Entry 4U5F (X-ray diffraction, 3.70 A resolution); this record covers chains A and E of the 6 polymer chains in the assembly.

Chain A:
Protein: Glutamate receptor 2
Organism: Rattus norvegicus
UniProtKB: P19491 (GRIA2_RAT); aligned to UniProt positions 25-838 over residues 6-824 (the alignment contains insertions or deletions, so no single offset holds)
Chain sequence (814 residues; each row starts with the number of its first residue; note: 5 numbers in that range are skipped by the numbering (no residue carries them; nothing is unmodelled there)):
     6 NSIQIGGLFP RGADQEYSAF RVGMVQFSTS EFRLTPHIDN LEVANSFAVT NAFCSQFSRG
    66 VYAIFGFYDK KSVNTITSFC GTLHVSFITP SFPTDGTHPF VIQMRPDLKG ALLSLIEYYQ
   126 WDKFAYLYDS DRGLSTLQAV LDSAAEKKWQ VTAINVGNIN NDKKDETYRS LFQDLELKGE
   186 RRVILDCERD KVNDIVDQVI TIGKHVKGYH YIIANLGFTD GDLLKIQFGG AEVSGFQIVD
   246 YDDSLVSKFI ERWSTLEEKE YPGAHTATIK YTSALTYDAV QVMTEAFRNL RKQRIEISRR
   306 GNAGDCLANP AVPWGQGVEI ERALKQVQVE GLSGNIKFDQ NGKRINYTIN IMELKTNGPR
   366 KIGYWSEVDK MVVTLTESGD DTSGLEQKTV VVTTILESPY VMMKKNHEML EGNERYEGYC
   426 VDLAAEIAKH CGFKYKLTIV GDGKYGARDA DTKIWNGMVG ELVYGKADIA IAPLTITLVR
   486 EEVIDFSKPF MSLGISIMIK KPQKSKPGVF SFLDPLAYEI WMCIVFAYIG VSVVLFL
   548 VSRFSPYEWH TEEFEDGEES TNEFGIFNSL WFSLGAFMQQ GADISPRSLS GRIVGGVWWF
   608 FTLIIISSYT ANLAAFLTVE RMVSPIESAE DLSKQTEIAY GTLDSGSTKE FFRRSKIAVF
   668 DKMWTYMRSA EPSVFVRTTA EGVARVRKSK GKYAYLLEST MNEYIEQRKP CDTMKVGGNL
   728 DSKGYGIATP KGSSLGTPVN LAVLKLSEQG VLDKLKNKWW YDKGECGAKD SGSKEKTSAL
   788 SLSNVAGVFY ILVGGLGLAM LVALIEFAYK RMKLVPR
Not modelled in the structure: 383-390, 548-596, 776-787, 815-824
Differences from the reference sequence: engineered mutation Gly184 (Lys203 in P19491), Glu237 (Asn256 in P19491), Asp385 (Asn406 in P19491), Gln392 (Asn413 in P19491), Glu565 (Ser586 in P19491), Ala589 (Cys610 in P19491), Ala815 (Cys836 in P19491), Arg818 (Ser839 in P19491), Met819 (Arg840 in P19491), Lys820 (Ala841 in P19491), Leu821 (Glu842 in P19491), Val822 (Ala843 in P19491), Pro823 (Lys844 in P19491)
UniProt features mapped onto this chain:
  - binding site (L-glutamate): Thr482
  - glycosylation: Asn351 (N-linked (GlcNAc...) asparagine)
Cystine bridges: Cys59-Cys311, Cys718-Cys773
Covalent attachments: N-acetylglucosamine (NAG) linked to Asn351
Ligand contacts:
  - FWF (N,N'-[biphenyl-4,4'-diyldi(2R)propane-2,1-diyl]dipropane-2-sulfonamide): Ile481, Lys493, Pro494, Phe495, Met496, Ser497, Ser729, Lys730, Gly731, Val750, Leu751, Ser754
  - 3-(carboxymethyl)-4-isopropenylproline (KAI): Glu402, Tyr450, Pro478, Leu479, Thr480, Arg485, Leu650, Ser652, Gly653, Ser654, Thr655, Glu705, Met708, Tyr732
Reported in the primary citation:
  - mutagenesis - I633A, I633E: decreased signaling
  - mutagenesis - I633A, I633E: unchanged expression

Chain E:
Protein: Con-ikot-ikot
Organism: Conus striatus
UniProtKB: P0CB20 (CONII_CONST); residues 1-86 here correspond to UniProt positions 38-123 (UniProt number = residue number + 37)
Chain sequence (90 residues; row label = number of the first residue in the row; numbers below 1 keep their minus sign (Gly-3 is residue -3)):
    -3 GPGSSGPADC CRMKECCTDR VNECLQRYSG REDKFVSFCY QEATVTCGSF NEIVGCCYGY
    57 QMCMIRVVKP NSLSGAHEAC KTVSCGNPCA
Not modelled in the structure: -3 to 1
Differences from the reference sequence: expression tag (-3 to 0)
UniProt features mapped onto this chain:
  - site (Interaction with glutamate receptor 2 (GRIA2)): Gln37, Glu48, Ala75
Cystine bridges: Cys12-Cys43, Cys13-Cys52, Cys20-Cys35, Cys53-Cys81, Cys59-Cys76

Interface between chain A and chain E:
Contacting residue pairs - 25 pairs, chain A then chain E:
  Gln125(A) - Asn67(E)
  Asp127(A) - Glu28(E)
  Gln155(A) - Gln22(E)  hydrogen bond
  Lys183(A) - Arg23(E)
  Gly184(A) - Arg23(E)
  Arg187(A) - Ser25(E)  hydrogen bond
  Arg187(A) - Gly26(E)
  Arg187(A) - Asn67(E)  hydrogen bond
  Arg453(A) - Gln37(E)  hydrogen bond
  Arg453(A) - Glu38(E)  salt bridge
  Lys458(A) - Glu38(E)
  Trp460(A) - Phe34(E)
  Trp460(A) - Gln37(E)
  Leu483(A) - Ile49(E)  hydrophobic
  Val484(A) - Gln37(E)  hydrogen bond (backbone-side chain)
  Glu487(A) - Ser33(E)
  Glu487(A) - Gln37(E)  hydrogen bond
  Glu487(A) - Gln57(E)
  Val488(A) - Phe34(E)  hydrophobic
  Val488(A) - Gln37(E)
  Arg660(A) - Glu48(E)  salt bridge
  Arg661(A) - Glu48(E)
  Arg661(A) - Ile49(E)
  Lys663(A) - Asn47(E)  hydrogen bond
  Gly739(A) - Lys30(E)
Also at the interface, not in a pair above, chain A (20 interface residues in all): Tyr124, Lys153, Lys738
Also at the interface, not in a pair above, chain E (18 interface residues in all): Val41, Leu69, Ser70

In short:
The interface between chain A and chain E involves 20 residues on one side and 18 on the other, with 7
hydrogen bonds and 2 salt bridges. Polar contacts include Arg453(A)-Glu38(E), Arg660(A)-Glu48(E) and
Gln155(A)-Gln22(E). From the paper: I633A and I633E of chain A reduce signaling; I633A and I633E of chain A
leave expression unchanged.
Chain A is Glutamate receptor 2 (Rattus norvegicus) and chain E is Con-ikot-ikot (Conus striatus); the
structure, Crystal structure of GluA2, con-ikot-ikot snail toxin, partial agonist KA and postitive modulator
(R,R)-2b complex, GluA2cryst2 ..., was determined by X-ray diffraction together with 4U5B, 4U5C, 4U5D and 4U5E
from the same study.
